9EUQ - chain A; structure by electron microscopy, 2.98 A resolution.

# Chain A
Protein: Calcium-transporting ATPase lmo0841
From: Listeria monocytogenes
Notes: EC 7.2.2.10
UniProtKB: Q8Y8Q5 (LMCA1_LISMO); residues 2-880 here = UniProt positions 2-880
Amino-acid sequence (880 residues; numbered 1 to 880; the number before each row is that of its first residue):
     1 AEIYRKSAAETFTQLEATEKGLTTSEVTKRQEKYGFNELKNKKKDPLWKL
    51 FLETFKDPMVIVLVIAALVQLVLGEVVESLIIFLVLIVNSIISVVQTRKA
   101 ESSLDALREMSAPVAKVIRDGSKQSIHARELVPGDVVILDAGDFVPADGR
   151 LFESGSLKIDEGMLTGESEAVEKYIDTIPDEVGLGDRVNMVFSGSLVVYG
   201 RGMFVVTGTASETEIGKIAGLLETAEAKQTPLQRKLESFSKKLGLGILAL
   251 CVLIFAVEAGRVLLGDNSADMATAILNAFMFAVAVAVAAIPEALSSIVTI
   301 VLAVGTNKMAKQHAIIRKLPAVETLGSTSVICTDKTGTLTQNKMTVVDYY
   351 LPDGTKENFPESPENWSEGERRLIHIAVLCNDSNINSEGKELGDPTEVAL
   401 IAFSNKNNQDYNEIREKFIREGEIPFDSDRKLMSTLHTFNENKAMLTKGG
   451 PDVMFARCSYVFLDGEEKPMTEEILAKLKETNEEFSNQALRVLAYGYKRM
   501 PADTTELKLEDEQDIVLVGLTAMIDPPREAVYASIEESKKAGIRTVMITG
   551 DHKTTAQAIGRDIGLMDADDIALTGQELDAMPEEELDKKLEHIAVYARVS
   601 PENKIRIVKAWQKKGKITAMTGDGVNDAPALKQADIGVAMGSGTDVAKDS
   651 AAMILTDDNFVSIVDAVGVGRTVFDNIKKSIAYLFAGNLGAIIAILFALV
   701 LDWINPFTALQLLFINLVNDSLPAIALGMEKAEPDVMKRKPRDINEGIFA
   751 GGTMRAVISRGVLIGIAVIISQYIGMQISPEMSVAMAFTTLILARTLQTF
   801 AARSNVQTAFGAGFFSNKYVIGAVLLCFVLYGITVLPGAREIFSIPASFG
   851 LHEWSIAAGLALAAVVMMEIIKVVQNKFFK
Differences from the reference sequence: expression tag (1)
Swiss-Prot annotation at these positions:
  - active site: Asp-334 (4-aspartylphosphate intermediate)
  - binding site (Ca(2+)): Val-287, Ala-288, Ile-290, Glu-292, Asn-716, Asp-720
  - mutagenesis: Thr-54 (T54Q: Increases sensitivity to CPA. CPA-sensitive; when associated with P-295), Met-59 (M59L: Does not affect sensitivity to CPA), Ser-240 (S240G: Does not affect sensitivity to CPA), Ser-295 (S295P: Strongly increases sensitivity to CPA. CPA-sensitive; when associated with Q-54), Ala-691 (A691E: Displays optimal activity near pH 8.0), Arg-795 (R795E: Displays optimal activity near pH 8.0; R795K: Shows very low activity, but no change in pH-dependence; R795Q: Displays optimal activity near pH 8.5)
Metal / ion sites: Mg2+: Asp-334, Thr-336, Asp-623; beryllium trifluoride ion near Asp-334 (its only coordinating residue here)
Reported in the primary citation:
  - binding site for beryllium trifluoride ion: Asp-334
  - conformationally variable residues (side-chain flip): Glu-167, Asp-720
  - catalytic residues: Asp-334

# In short
Asp-334, Thr-336 and Asp-623 form the Mg2+ site. UniProt lists active-site residue Asp-334, 6 Ca2+-binding
residues and 6 mutagenesis sites. From the paper: the catalytic residue Asp-334; a binding site for beryllium
trifluoride ion at Asp-334.
Chain A is Calcium-transporting ATPase lmo0841 (Listeria monocytogenes); the structure, CryoEM structure of
LMCA1 in E2P state, was determined by electron microscopy together with 9EVC from the same study.
